Entry 8BJX (X-ray diffraction, 1.28 A resolution); this record covers chain AAA.

[Chain AAA]
Protein: Carbonic anhydrase 2
Organism: Homo sapiens
Notes: EC 4.2.1.1
Reference sequence: P00918 (CAH2_HUMAN); the author numbering skips numbers that UniProt does not, so the offset changes along the chain: 1-125 = UniProt 1-125; 127-261 = UniProt 126-260
Chain sequence (260 residues; each row starts with the number of its first residue; note: 1 number in that range is skipped by the numbering (no residue carries it; nothing is unmodelled there)):
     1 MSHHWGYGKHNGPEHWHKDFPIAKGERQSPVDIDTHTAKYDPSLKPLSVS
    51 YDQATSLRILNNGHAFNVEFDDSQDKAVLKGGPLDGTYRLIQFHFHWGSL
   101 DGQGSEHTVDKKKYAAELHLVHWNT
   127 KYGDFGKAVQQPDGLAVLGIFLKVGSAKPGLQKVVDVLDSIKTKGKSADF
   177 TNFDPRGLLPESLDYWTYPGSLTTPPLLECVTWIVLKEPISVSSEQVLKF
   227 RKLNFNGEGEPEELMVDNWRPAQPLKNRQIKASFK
Unresolved in the structure: 1-2
Metal / ion sites: Zn2+: His94, His96, His119 (together with QKO)
Ligand contacts: QKO (1-[(3R)-1-(6-nitropyridin-2-yl)pyrrolidin-3-yl]-3-(4-sulfamoylphenyl)thiourea): Gln92, His94, His96, Glu106, His119, Val121, Phe131, Gly132, Val135, Gln136, Val143, Ser197, Leu198, Thr199, Thr200, Pro202, Trp209
UniProt features mapped onto this chain:
  - active site: His64 (Proton donor/acceptor)
  - binding site (Zn(2+)): His94, His96, His119
  - binding site (substrate): Thr199, Thr200
  - site: Tyr7 (Fine-tunes the proton-transfer properties of H-64), Asn62 (Fine-tunes the proton-transfer properties of H-64), Asn67 (Fine-tunes the proton-transfer properties of H-64), Gln92 (Involved in the binding of some activators, including histamine and L-histidine)
  - modified residue: Ser2 (N-acetylserine), Ser166 (Phosphoserine), Ser173 (Phosphoserine)
From the paper describing this entry:
  - binding site for QKO: Val121, Leu198, Thr199, Thr200, Pro202

[Summary]
Chain AAA binds compound QKO. His94, His96 and His119 coordinate Zn2+. UniProt lists active-site residue
His64, 3 Zn2+-binding residues and substrate-binding residues Thr199 and Thr200. The paper reports a binding
site for QKO at Val121, Leu198 and Thr199 among others.
Chain AAA is Carbonic anhydrase 2 (Homo sapiens); the structure, Crystal structure of human Carbonic anhydrase
II in complex with (R)-4-(3-(1-(6-nitropyridin-2-yl)pyrrolidin-3-yl)thioureido)benzenesulfonamide, was
determined by X-ray diffraction together with 8BOE from the same study.
